PDB entry 7F8L | X-ray diffraction, 1.76 A resolution | chains A and B

== Chain A (and B) ==
Molecule: Nonstructural protein NS8
Source organism: Bat coronavirus RaTG13
Notes: chain B of this document is another copy of the same molecule, construct and numbering; everything in this record applies to it too
UniProtKB: A0A6B9WE90 (A0A6B9WE90_SARS); residue numbers follow UniProt; this construct covers 16-121
Sequence (107 residues; numbered 15 to 121; the number before each row is that of its first residue):
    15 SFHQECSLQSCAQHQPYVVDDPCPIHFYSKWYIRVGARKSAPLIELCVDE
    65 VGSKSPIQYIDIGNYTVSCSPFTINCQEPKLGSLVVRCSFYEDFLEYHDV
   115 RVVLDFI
Disordered / not traced: 15-17
Disulfides: C25-C90, C37-C102, C61-C83
Sequence notes: expression tag (15)
Ion coordination: Ca2+ site 1: D34, D35, E106; Ca2+ site 2 near D35 (its only coordinating residue here)
Reported in the primary citation:
  - self-association interface (contacts with another copy of this molecule); pairs are residue here / residue on that copy: C20-C20 (disulfide)
  - conformationally variable residues (loop rearrangement, order/disorder transition): V62 to N78

== How chain A and chain B interact ==
Contacting residue pairs (29):
  Q18(A) with L22(B)
  E19(A) with L22(B)
  C20(A) with C20(B), disulfide; V117(B), hydrophobic
  L22(A) with E19(B)
  S24(A) with K53(B)
  G50(A) with F120(B)
  A51(A) with D119(B); F120(B), hydrogen bond (backbone-backbone)
  R52(A) with F120(B)
  K53(A) with S24(B), hydrogen bond; D119(B); F120(B), hydrogen bond (backbone-backbone)
  R115(A) with L22(B); E92(B), salt bridge; V117(B); L118(B), hydrogen bond (side chain-backbone); D119(B), salt bridge
  V117(A) with C20(B), hydrophobic; R115(B); V117(B), hydrophobic
  L118(A) with R115(B), hydrogen bond (backbone-side chain)
  D119(A) with A51(B); R115(B), salt bridge
  F120(A) with G50(B); A51(B), hydrogen bond (backbone-backbone); R52(B); K53(B), hydrogen bond (backbone-backbone)
  I121(A) with S54(B)
Other interface residues (no listed pair), chain A (18 interface residues in all): S21, Q27, R48
Other interface residues (no listed pair), chain B (17 interface residues in all): S21, Q27
Disulfides between the chains: C20(A)-C20(B)

== In short ==
18 residues of chain A and 17 residues of chain B are in contact; the contacts include 1 disulfide bond, 7
hydrogen bonds and 3 salt bridges. Polar contacts include R115(A)-E92(B), R115(A)-D119(B) and K53(A)-S24(B).
The Ca2+ site 1 is built by D34(A), D35(A) and E106(A). From the paper: conformational variability at V62(A);
a self-association interface involving C20(A).
Both chains are Nonstructural protein NS8 (Bat coronavirus RaTG13). Entry 7F8L (Crystal structure of Bat
coronavirus RaTG13 ORF8 accessory protein) was determined by X-ray diffraction, deposited together with 7F5F.
